Entry 9CXT (electron microscopy, 3.40 A resolution); this record covers chains A and D of the 6 polymer chains in the assembly.

[Chain A]
Name: Hemagglutinin HA1 chain
Source organism: Influenza A virus (strain A/Hong Kong/1/1968 H3N2)
UniProt: Q91MA7 (HEMA_I68A4); residues 1-328 here correspond to UniProt positions 17-344 (UniProt number = residue number + 16)
Amino-acid sequence (352 residues; row label = number of the first residue in the row; numbers below 1 keep their minus sign (Met-23 is residue -23)):
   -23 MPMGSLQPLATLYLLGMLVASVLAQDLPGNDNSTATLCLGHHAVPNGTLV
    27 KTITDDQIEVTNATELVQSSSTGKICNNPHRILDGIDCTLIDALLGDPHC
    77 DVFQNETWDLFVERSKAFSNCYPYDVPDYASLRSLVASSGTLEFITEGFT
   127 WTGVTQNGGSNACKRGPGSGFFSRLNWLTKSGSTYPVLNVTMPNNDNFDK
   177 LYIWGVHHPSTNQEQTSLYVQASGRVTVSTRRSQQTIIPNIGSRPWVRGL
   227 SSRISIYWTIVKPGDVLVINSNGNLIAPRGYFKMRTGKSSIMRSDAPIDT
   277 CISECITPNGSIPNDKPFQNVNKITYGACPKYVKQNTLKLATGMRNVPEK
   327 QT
Disordered / not traced: -23 to 9, 327-328
Construct notes: initiating methionine (-23); expression tag (-22 to 0)
Cystine bridges: Cys52-Cys277, Cys64-Cys76, Cys97-Cys139, Cys281-Cys305
Covalent attachments: N-acetylglucosamine (NAG) linked to Asn22, Asn38, Asn81, Asn165, Asn285
Swiss-Prot annotation at these positions:
  - glycosylation (N-linked (GlcNAc...) asparagine): Asn8, Asn22, Asn38, Asn81, Asn165, Asn285
What the authors report for this chain:
  - post-translational modification sites: Asn165
  - post-translational modification sites: Asn22, Asn38, Asn285 (by similarity / conservation)

[Chain D]
Name: Hemagglutinin HA2 chain, Green fluorescent protein fusion
Source organism: Influenza A virus (strain A/Hong Kong/1/1968 H3N2)
UniProt: chimeric construct of Q91MA7, P42212: residues 0-179 from Q91MA7 (HEMA_I68A4) positions 345-524 (UniProt number = residue number + 345); residues 320-462 from P42212 positions 91-233 (UniProt number = residue number - 229)
Amino-acid sequence (494 residues; row label = number of the first residue in the row; numbering starts at 0):
     0 RGLFGAIAGFIENGWEGMIDGWYGFRHQNSEGTGQAADLKSTQAAIDQIN
    50 GKLNRVIEKTNEKFHQIEKEFSEVEGRIQDLEKYVEDTKIDLWSYNAELL
   100 VALENQHTIDLTDSEMNKLFEKTRRQLRENAEDMGNGCFKIYHKCDNACI
   150 ESIRNGTYDHDVYRDEALNNRFQIKGVELKLELIKRMKQIEDKIEEIESK
   200 QKKIENEIARIKKIKLVPRGSVDENLYFQAMSKGEELFTGVVPILVELDG
   250 DVNGHKFSVRGEGEGDATNGKLTLKFICTTGKLPVPWPTLVTTLTYGVQC
   300 FSRYPDHMKRHDFFKSAMPEGYVQERTISFKDDGTYKTRAEVKFEGDTLV
   350 NRIELKGIDFKEDGNILGHKLEYNFNSHNVYITADKQKNGIKANFKIRHN
   400 VEDGSVQLADHYQQNTPIGDGPVLLPDNHYLSTQSVLSKDPNEKRDHMVL
   450 LEFVTAAGITHGMSSAWSHPQFEKGGGSGGGSGGSAWSHPQFEK
Disordered / not traced: 0-6, 172-493
Construct notes: linker (180-319); conflict Ser328 (Phe99 in P42212), Thr334 (Asn105 in P42212), Phe374 (Tyr145 in P42212), Thr382 (Met153 in P42212), Ala392 (Val163 in P42212), Val400 (Ile171 in P42212), Val435 (Ala206 in P42212); expression tag (463-493)
Cystine bridges: Cys144-Cys148
Covalent attachments: N-acetylglucosamine (NAG) linked to Asn154
Swiss-Prot annotation at these positions:
  - site: Arg0, Gly1 (Cleavage)
  - glycosylation: Asn154 (N-linked (GlcNAc...) asparagine)

[Chain A / chain D interface]
Pairs across the interface (7):
  Lys27(A) - Val55(D)  hydrogen bond (side chain-backbone)
  Thr28(A) - Val55(D)
  Ile29(A) - Lys51(D)
  Ile29(A) - Glu103(D)
  Ile29(A) - His106(D)
  Thr30(A) - Gln47(D)
  Asp32(A) - Val55(D)
Other interface residues (no listed pair), chain A (6 interface residues in all): Lys310
Other interface residues (no listed pair), chain D (8 interface residues in all): Gly50, Asn60, Leu110

[In short]
6 residues of chain A face 8 of chain D across their interface, with 1 hydrogen bond. The hydrogen-bonded pair
is Lys27(A)-Val55(D). Covalently linked N-acetylglucosamine: at Asn22(A), Asn38(A), Asn81(A), Asn165(A) and
Asn285(A). Covalently linked N-acetylglucosamine: at Asn154(D). From the paper: modification sites Asn165(A),
Asn22(A) and Asn38(A) among others.
Chain A is Hemagglutinin HA1 chain and chain D is Hemagglutinin HA2 chain, Green fluorescent protein fusion,
both from Influenza A virus (strain A/Hong Kong/1/1968 H3N2); the structure, Hemagglutinin A/Hong Kong/1/68
produced in GnTI- cells, was determined by electron microscopy together with 9D0Y, 9D1U, 9D2M and 9CXU from
the same study.
